PDB entry 7BG6 | electron microscopy, 2.60 A resolution | chains 1 and 2 of the 5 polymer chains in the assembly

[Chain 1]
Protein: Genome polyprotein
Organism: Human rhinovirus 14
Notes: EC 3.4.22.29, 3.6.1.15, 3.4.22.28, 2.7.7.48
UniProt: P03303 (POLG_HRV14); residues 17-289 here correspond to UniProt positions 584-856 (UniProt number = residue number + 567)
Chain sequence (273 residues; each row starts with the number of its first residue):
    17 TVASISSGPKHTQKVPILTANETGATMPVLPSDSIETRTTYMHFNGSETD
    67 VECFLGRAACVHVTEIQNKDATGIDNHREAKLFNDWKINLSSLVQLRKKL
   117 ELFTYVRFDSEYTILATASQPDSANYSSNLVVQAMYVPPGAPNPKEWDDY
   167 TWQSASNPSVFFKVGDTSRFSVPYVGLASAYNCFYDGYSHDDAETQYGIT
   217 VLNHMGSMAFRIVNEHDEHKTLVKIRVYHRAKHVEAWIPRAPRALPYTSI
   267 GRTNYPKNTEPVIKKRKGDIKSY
Swiss-Prot annotation at these positions:
  - site: Tyr289 (Cleavage)

[Chain 2]
Protein: Genome polyprotein
Organism: Human rhinovirus 14
Notes: EC 3.4.22.29, 3.6.1.15, 3.4.22.28, 2.7.7.48
UniProt: P03303 (POLG_HRV14); residues 1-262 here correspond to UniProt positions 70-331 (UniProt number = residue number + 69)
Chain sequence (262 residues; each row starts with the number of its first residue):
     1 SPNVEACGYSDRVQQITLGNSTITTQEAANAVVCYAEWPEYLPDVDASDV
    51 NKTSKPDTSVCRFYTLDSKTWTTGSKGWCWKLPDALKDMGVFGQNMFFHS
   101 LGRSGYTVHVQCNATKFHSGCLLVVVIPEHQLASHEGGNVSVKYTFTHPG
   151 ERGIDLSSANEVGGPVKDVIYNMNGTLLGNLLIFPHQFINLRTNNTATIV
   201 IPYINSVPIDSMTRHNNVSLMVIPIAPLTVPTGATPSLPITVTIAPMCTE
   251 FSGIRSKSIVPQ
Not modelled in the structure: 1-6
Swiss-Prot annotation at these positions:
  - site: Gln262 (Cleavage)

[Interface between chain 1 and chain 2]
Contacting residue pairs (105):
  Asn37(1) - Phe188(2)
  Glu38(1) - Ala29(2)
  Glu38(1) - Gln187(2)
  Glu38(1) - Phe188(2)  hydrogen bond (backbone-backbone)
  Glu38(1) - Asn190(2)  hydrogen bond
  Glu38(1) - Thr193(2)
  Thr39(1) - Asn30(2)
  Thr39(1) - Val32(2)
  Thr39(1) - Gln187(2)
  Gly40(1) - His186(2)
  Thr120(1) - Glu129(2)
  Tyr121(1) - Glu129(2)  hydrogen bond
  Tyr121(1) - Ile204(2)
  Tyr121(1) - Asn205(2)
  Tyr121(1) - Ser206(2)
  Ala194(1) - Ser206(2)
  Ala194(1) - Val207(2)  hydrophobic
  Ser195(1) - Ser206(2)  hydrogen bond (backbone-backbone)
  Ala196(1) - Ser206(2)
  Asn198(1) - Glu129(2)
  Asn198(1) - Ser206(2)  hydrogen bond
  Phe200(1) - Glu129(2)
  Phe200(1) - Gln131(2)
  Tyr201(1) - Glu129(2)
  Tyr201(1) - Gln131(2)  hydrogen bond (backbone-side chain)
  Tyr201(1) - His215(2)
  Asp202(1) - Lys81(2)  salt bridge
  Asp202(1) - Glu129(2)  hydrogen bond (backbone-side chain)
  Asp202(1) - His130(2)
  Asp202(1) - Gln131(2)
  Asp202(1) - Thr147(2)
  Asp202(1) - His215(2)
  Asp202(1) - Asn216(2)  hydrogen bond (backbone-backbone)
  Gly203(1) - Arg214(2)
  Gly203(1) - His215(2)
  Tyr204(1) - Val142(2)  hydrogen bond (side chain-backbone)
  Tyr204(1) - Lys143(2)  hydrogen bond (side chain-backbone)
  Tyr204(1) - Tyr144(2)  hydrogen bond (side chain-backbone)
  Tyr204(1) - Thr147(2)  hydrogen bond
  Tyr204(1) - His148(2)
  Tyr204(1) - Arg214(2)  hydrogen bond (backbone-backbone)
  Ser205(1) - Arg214(2)  hydrogen bond (backbone-side chain)
  Asp207(1) - Tyr144(2)  hydrogen bond
  Asp207(1) - Thr213(2)  hydrogen bond
  Asp207(1) - Arg214(2)  hydrogen bond (side chain-backbone)
  Asp207(1) - Val260(2)
  Asp207(1) - Pro261(2)
  Asp208(1) - Tyr144(2)
  Asp208(1) - Pro261(2)
  Ala209(1) - Lys143(2)
  Ala209(1) - Tyr144(2)
  Ala209(1) - Pro261(2)
  Thr211(1) - Ser141(2)
  Gln212(1) - Ser141(2)
  Tyr213(1) - His130(2)  hydrogen bond (side chain-backbone)
  Tyr213(1) - Gln131(2)
  Tyr213(1) - Leu132(2)  hydrogen bond (side chain-backbone)
  Tyr213(1) - Ser141(2)  hydrogen bond (backbone-side chain)
  Tyr213(1) - Val142(2)
  Tyr213(1) - Thr147(2)
  Gly214(1) - Gln131(2)
  Ile254(1) - Tyr35(2)
  Ile254(1) - Pro128(2)  hydrophobic
  Ile254(1) - Ile204(2)  hydrophobic
  Pro255(1) - Ile183(2)  hydrophobic
  Pro255(1) - Phe184(2)
  Arg256(1) - Pro128(2)  hydrogen bond (side chain-backbone)
  Arg256(1) - Glu129(2)  hydrogen bond (side chain-backbone)
  Arg256(1) - Ile183(2)
  Arg256(1) - Phe184(2)
  Ala257(1) - Thr176(2)
  Ala257(1) - Asn180(2)
  Ala257(1) - Ile183(2)
  Ala257(1) - Phe184(2)
  Pro258(1) - Thr176(2)
  Pro258(1) - Asn180(2)
  Arg259(1) - Asn174(2)  hydrogen bond (side chain-backbone)
  Arg259(1) - Gly175(2)
  Ala260(1) - Gly175(2)  hydrogen bond (backbone-backbone)
  Ala260(1) - Leu177(2)  hydrophobic
  Leu261(1) - Tyr171(2)  hydrophobic
  Leu261(1) - Gly175(2)  hydrogen bond (backbone-backbone)
  Thr264(1) - Gly138(2)  hydrogen bond (side chain-backbone)
  Ser265(1) - Gly138(2)
  Ser265(1) - Asn139(2)
  Gly267(1) - Gln131(2)  hydrogen bond (backbone-side chain)
  Arg268(1) - Gln131(2)
  Arg268(1) - Asn139(2)  hydrogen bond (side chain-backbone)
  Thr269(1) - Gln131(2)  hydrogen bond (side chain-backbone)
  Thr269(1) - Leu132(2)  hydrogen bond (side chain-backbone)
  Thr269(1) - Ala133(2)  hydrogen bond (side chain-backbone)
  Thr269(1) - Asn174(2)
  Asn270(1) - Ala133(2)
  Asn270(1) - Ser134(2)  hydrogen bond (side chain-backbone)
  Asn270(1) - Gly137(2)
  Asn270(1) - Gly138(2)  hydrogen bond (side chain-backbone)
  Asn270(1) - Val140(2)  hydrogen bond (side chain-backbone)
  Tyr271(1) - Gly137(2)
  Tyr271(1) - Val166(2)
  Tyr271(1) - Asp168(2)
  Tyr271(1) - Tyr171(2)
  Tyr271(1) - Gly175(2)
  Lys273(1) - His135(2)
  Lys273(1) - Glu136(2)
  Val278(1) - Leu177(2)  hydrophobic
Interface residues without a listed pair, chain 1 (44 interface residues in all): His206, Glu276, Pro277, Ile279
Interface residues without a listed pair, chain 2 (53 interface residues in all): Ile127, Asn172, Leu181, Ile259

[Summary]
44 residues of chain 1 and 53 residues of chain 2 are in contact, with 34 hydrogen bonds and 1 salt bridge.
Polar pairs include Asp202(1)-Lys81(2), Glu38(1)-Asn190(2) and Tyr121(1)-Glu129(2).
Here chain 1 is Genome polyprotein and chain 2 is Genome polyprotein, both from Human rhinovirus 14. Entry
7BG6 (HRV14 native particle solved by cryoEM) was determined by electron microscopy (same publication as 7BG7,
7NUL, 7NUM, 7NUN, 7NUO and 7NUQ).
